Entry 8FLI (electron microscopy, 3.80 A resolution); this record covers chains A and B.

[Chain A]
Molecule: Group II Intron
Organism: Thermosynechococcus vestitus
Sequence (893 nucleotides; each row starts with the number of its first residue; numbers below 1 keep their minus sign (C-17 is residue -17)):
   -17 CCCAGGGUUG GCCGAGCGUU GCGACGCGAA AGCUAGCCAG AUGAUUGUCC CACUAGCCCA
    43 ACAAGCUAGA ACGGGACCGG UUGUUCCCCC AACCGUAGCC UAGGGAGGCA UGCGUGACUG
   103 GUAACGGUCA GGUGUGAAGC CCUCCCGACA AUGUAGCCCG AACCGCAAGG UUGAAGCUGA
   163 AUCCGUGAGG AGGAAGCAAC UUCACCAGUG UCAGGUGAUA GGGAACUAGG CUUGAGGGUA
   223 UGGUGAGCAC AUGCGAAGUG AUGUCAGAAG CCUCGUCACA GACCAACAGG CCAAAGACAC
   283 UGAUAGGCCU GAGCCAAAAC GGCAAAUGGA UAGGCUACAU CGCUCGCUCG UCGGUGUACG
   343 GGGACGUCAA UCCAUCGGGG CACAGUCACC ACCUAACCCC UCGUGUCAUC UGGUUGGAAC
   403 GCGGUAAGCC CGUAUCCUCG CCUUGAACAC UCAAGGCAGG CAAACCUUCG GGAAUGCUGA
   463 UGGGGGUGCG GGUAUGGGAU GCAGGAGAAA GCGAAUGCCG GUCUGUAAUG GACCGGAUAG
   523 GGGUUGAGGA GACAAUCCAA CAUCACCCCG CCCGAAAGGG AGCAGACUUC CUGCUGGUCU
   583 CUCUUUGCGA GAUAGCCUGU AGAACCUCUU GAAUGGAGAC AAGGCAAAUG GCAGUGGAAC
   643 AAACCACUGG UGCGGUCACC AACCAAACGG AAACAAGCUG GCACAGCAUA GACUGGGCCA
   703 AAGCCAACCG UGAGGUAAAG AGGCUGCAAG UGCGUAUCGC AAAGGCGUUC GCGCCGGUUC
   763 CUCUUGAAAG AGGGGCUUUG AGAGGCCUGA GCCGGAUGUG GGGAAACUCA CAAGUCCGGU
   823 UCUUAGGGGG CGGGGAUGGC AUUCGUGCCU CCCUGCUACC CGGCGAUGAG GCA
Unresolved in the structure: -17 to -14, 445-456, 673-709, 864-875
Bound ions: Mg2+ site 1: G0, U1, C813; Mg2+ site 2: A6, C7, A401; Mg2+ site 3: A792, A815
What the authors report for this chain:
  - catalytic residues: A860
  - contacts within the chain: G832-C858, C858-A860, G832-A860
  - mutagenesis - G832A, G832C/C858G, G832U/C858A, C858G, C858U, A860C, A860G, A860U: decreased catalytic activity
  - mutagenesis - G832A/C858U: unchanged catalytic activity
  - conformationally variable residues: G828, G829, A860

[Chain B]
Molecule: Maturase reverse transcriptase
Organism: Thermosynechococcus vestitus
UniProtKB: Q8DMK2 (Q8DMK2_THEVB); numbering as in UniProt (aligned over 1-562)
Amino-acid sequence (562 residues; numbered 1 to 562; the number before each row is that of its first residue):
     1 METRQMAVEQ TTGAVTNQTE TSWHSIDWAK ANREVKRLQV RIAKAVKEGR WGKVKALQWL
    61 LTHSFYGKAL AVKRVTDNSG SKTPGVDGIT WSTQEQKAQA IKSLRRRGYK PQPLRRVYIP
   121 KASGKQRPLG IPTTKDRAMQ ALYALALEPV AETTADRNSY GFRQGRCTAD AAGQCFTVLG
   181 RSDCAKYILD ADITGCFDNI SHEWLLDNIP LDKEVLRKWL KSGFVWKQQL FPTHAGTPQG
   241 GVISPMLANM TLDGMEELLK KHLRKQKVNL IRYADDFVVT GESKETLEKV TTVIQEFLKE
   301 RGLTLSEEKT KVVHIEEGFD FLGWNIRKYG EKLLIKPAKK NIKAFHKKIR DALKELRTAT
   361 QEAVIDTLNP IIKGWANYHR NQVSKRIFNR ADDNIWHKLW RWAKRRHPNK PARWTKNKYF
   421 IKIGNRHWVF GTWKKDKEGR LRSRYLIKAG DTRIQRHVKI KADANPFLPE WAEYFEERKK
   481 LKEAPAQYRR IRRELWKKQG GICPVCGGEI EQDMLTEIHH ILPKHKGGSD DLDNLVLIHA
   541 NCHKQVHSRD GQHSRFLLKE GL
Unresolved in the structure: 1-21, 480-562
Sequence notes: engineered mutation Asp275 (Gly in Q8DMK2)

[How chain A and chain B interact]
Contacting residue pairs - 102 pairs, chain A then chain B:
  G-13(A) - Leu334(B)  base contact
  G-13(A) - Val383(B)  sugar contact
  G-12(A) - Val383(B)  phosphate contact
  G-12(A) - Lys385(B)  phosphate contact
  G-11(A) - Lys385(B)  salt bridge to the phosphate
  G-11(A) - Ile454(B)  phosphate contact
  U-9(A) - Arg426(B)  salt bridge to the phosphate
  G-8(A) - Asp393(B)  hydrogen bond to the base
  G-8(A) - Arg426(B)  phosphate contact
  G-8(A) - His427(B)  salt bridge to the phosphate
  G-7(A) - Asp393(B)  hydrogen bond to the base
  G-7(A) - Trp396(B)  stacking on the base
  G-7(A) - Lys416(B)  sugar contact
  G-7(A) - Trp428(B)  base contact
  C-6(A) - Trp400(B)  sugar contact
  C-6(A) - Ala412(B)  sugar contact
  G-4(A) - Ala412(B)  phosphate contact
  G-4(A) - Arg413(B)  salt bridge to the phosphate
  A-3(A) - Arg413(B)  salt bridge to the phosphate
  C247(A) - Lys354(B)  hydrogen bond to the base
  A248(A) - Lys347(B)  salt bridge to the phosphate
  G249(A) - Arg350(B)  base contact
  C259(A) - Arg327(B)  salt bridge to the phosphate
  C259(A) - Lys336(B)  hydrogen bond to the base
  A260(A) - Lys339(B)  base contact
  C261(A) - Arg390(B)  salt bridge to the phosphate
  C261(A) - Asp393(B)  hydrogen bond to the base
  A294(A) - Arg386(B)  base contact
  C325(A) - His397(B)  base contact
  U326(A) - Arg401(B)  phosphate contact
  C327(A) - Pro408(B)  hydrogen bond to the base
  G360(A) - Lys339(B)  sugar contact
  G361(A) - Lys343(B)  salt bridge to the phosphate
  G361(A) - Asn394(B)  sugar contact
  G362(A) - His346(B)  salt bridge to the phosphate
  G362(A) - Asn394(B)  sugar contact
  G362(A) - Lys398(B)  hydrogen bond to the phosphate
  C363(A) - Lys398(B)  salt bridge to the phosphate
  C363(A) - Arg401(B)  hydrogen bond to the phosphate
  C365(A) - Arg357(B)  salt bridge to the phosphate
  C365(A) - Arg405(B)  salt bridge to the phosphate
  A592(A) - Arg116(B)  hydrogen bond to the sugar
  A594(A) - Gln112(B)  hydrogen bond to the sugar
  U595(A) - Gln112(B)  sugar contact
  A624(A) - Arg50(B)  salt bridge to the phosphate
  G625(A) - Arg50(B)  phosphate contact
  G625(A) - Trp51(B)  stacking on the base
  G625(A) - Gly52(B)  hydrogen bond to the phosphate
  A628(A) - Trp59(B)  hydrogen bond to the base
  A628(A) - Arg106(B)  salt bridge to the phosphate
  A629(A) - Arg107(B)  salt bridge to the phosphate
  A630(A) - Arg105(B)  salt bridge to the phosphate
  U631(A) - Trp59(B)  base contact
  U631(A) - His63(B)  phosphate contact
  U631(A) - Ser64(B)  phosphate contact
  U631(A) - Phe65(B)  phosphate contact
  G632(A) - Arg41(B)  hydrogen bond to the base
  G632(A) - Leu60(B)  sugar contact
  G632(A) - Ser64(B)  sugar contact
  G633(A) - Ser64(B)  phosphate contact
  G633(A) - Phe65(B)  stacking on the base
  G633(A) - Tyr66(B)  phosphate contact
  C634(A) - Glu34(B)  hydrogen bond to the base
  U650(A) - Arg37(B)  base contact
  U650(A) - Lys44(B)  salt bridge to the phosphate
  G651(A) - Arg37(B)  hydrogen bond to the base
  G651(A) - Arg41(B)  base contact
  G652(A) - Arg41(B)  salt bridge to the phosphate
  G652(A) - Arg50(B)  base contact
  G652(A) - Lys53(B)  phosphate contact
  G652(A) - Ala56(B)  sugar contact
  G652(A) - Leu57(B)  sugar contact
  U653(A) - Ala56(B)  base contact
  U653(A) - Trp59(B)  base contact
  U653(A) - Leu60(B)  sugar contact
  U727(A) - Arg107(B)  hydrogen bond to the sugar
  G728(A) - Arg107(B)  hydrogen bond to the sugar
  G728(A) - Gly108(B)  sugar contact
  C729(A) - Tyr109(B)  phosphate contact
  C729(A) - Lys110(B)  phosphate contact
  C729(A) - Lys218(B)  salt bridge to the phosphate
  A730(A) - Lys221(B)  salt bridge to the phosphate
  C740(A) - Arg115(B)  hydrogen bond to the sugar
  C762(A) - Tyr118(B)  phosphate contact
  C763(A) - Tyr118(B)  phosphate contact
  U766(A) - Lys309(B)  phosphate contact
  U767(A) - Lys309(B)  phosphate contact
  G768(A) - Lys340(B)  base contact
  G768(A) - Lys343(B)  hydrogen bond to the base
  G768(A) - Ala344(B)  base contact
  A770(A) - Ala122(B)  base contact
  A770(A) - Ser123(B)  hydrogen bond to the phosphate
  A770(A) - Lys125(B)  phosphate contact
  G829(A) - Thr358(B)  base contact
  G830(A) - Ala359(B)  sugar contact
  G830(A) - Thr360(B)  sugar contact
  G830(A) - Arg406(B)  sugar contact
  G831(A) - Arg406(B)  sugar contact
  G831(A) - His407(B)  sugar contact
  G832(A) - Trp414(B)  phosphate contact
  C862(A) - Arg405(B)  sugar contact
  C863(A) - Thr358(B)  base contact
Interface residues without a listed pair, chain A (65 interface residues in all): U-10, U136, A364, G593, A623, G741, A769, C833
Interface residues without a listed pair, chain B (90 interface residues in all): Ile26, Leu38, Lys55, Lys68, Pro113, Leu114, Lys121, Asn208, Pro210, Glu214, Arg217, Tyr329, Ser384, Asn389, Lys410, Pro411, Lys418, Asn425, Arg453, Arg456

[In short]
The interface between chain A and chain B involves 65 residues on one side and 90 on the other, with 20
hydrogen bonds, 21 salt bridges and 3 aromatic stacking contacts. Polar contacts include G-8(A)-Asp393(B),
G-7(A)-Asp393(B) and C247(A)-Lys354(B). The paper reports the catalytic residue A860(A); G832A, G832C/C858G
and G832U/C858A of chain A, among others, reduce catalytic activity; 9 substitutions were tested in all.
Here chain A is Group II Intron and chain B is Maturase reverse transcriptase, both from Thermosynechococcus
vestitus. Entry 8FLI (Cryo-EM structure of a group II intron immediately before branching) was determined by
electron microscopy.
